PDB entry 6JEZ | X-ray diffraction, 2.30 A resolution | chains A and C

Chain A:
Molecule: Vitamin D3 receptor
Organism: Rattus norvegicus
UniProt: P13053 (VDR_RAT); the construct has insertions or renumbered stretches relative to UniProt, so the offset changes along the chain: 116-159 = UniProt 116-159; 207-210 = UniProt 160-163; 213-423 = UniProt 213-423
Amino-acid sequence (271 residues; row label = number of the first residue in the row; note: 47 numbers in that range are skipped by the numbering (no residue carries them; nothing is unmodelled there)):
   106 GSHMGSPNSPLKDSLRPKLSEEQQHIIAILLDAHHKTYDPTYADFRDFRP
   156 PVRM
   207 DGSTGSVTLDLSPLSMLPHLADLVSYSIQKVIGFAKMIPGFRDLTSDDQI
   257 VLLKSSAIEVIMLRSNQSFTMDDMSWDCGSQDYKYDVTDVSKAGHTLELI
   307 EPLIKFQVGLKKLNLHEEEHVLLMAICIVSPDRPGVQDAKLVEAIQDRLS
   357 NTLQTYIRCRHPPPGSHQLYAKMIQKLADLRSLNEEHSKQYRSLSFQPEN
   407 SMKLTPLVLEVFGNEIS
Disordered / not traced: 106-122, 207-217, 421-423
Sequence notes: expression tag (106-115); linker (211-212)
Small-molecule neighbours:
  - 7-(diethylamino)chromen-2-one (EJO): A133, L136, D137, H140, K141
  - YSV ((1R,3R)-5-(2-((1R,3aS,7aR,E)-1-((R)-6-hydroxy-6-methylheptan-2-yl)-7a-methyloctahydro-4H-inden-4-ylidene)ethylidene)-2- methylenecyclohexane-1,3-diol): Y143, Y147, F150, L223, L226, L229, V230, S233, I264, I267, M268, R270, S271, S274, W282, C284, Y291, V296, A299, H301, L305, L309, H393, Y397, L400, L410, V414, F418
Swiss-Prot annotation at these positions:
  - region: K242 to K260 (Interaction with coactivator LXXLL motif)
  - binding site (calcitriol): Y143, S233, R270, S274, H301, H393
  - motif: P412 to N420 (9aaTAD)

Chain C:
Molecule: Mediator of RNA polymerase II transcription subunit 1
UniProt: Q15648 (MED1_HUMAN); residues 625-637 here correspond to UniProt positions 640-652 (UniProt number = residue number + 15)
Amino-acid sequence (13 residues; row label = number of the first residue in the row):
   625 KNHPMLMNLLKDN
Disordered / not traced: 636-637
Swiss-Prot annotation at these positions:
  - motif: L630 to L634 (LXXLL motif 2)

Chain A / chain C interface:
Pairs across the interface - 22 pairs, chain A then chain C:
  Q235(A) - L633(C)
  I238(A) - L630(C)  hydrophobic
  I238(A) - L633(C)  hydrophobic
  I238(A) - L634(C)  hydrophobic
  K242(A) - L633(C)  hydrogen bond (side chain-backbone)
  K242(A) - L634(C)  hydrogen bond (side chain-backbone)
  K242(A) - K635(C)
  F247(A) - L634(C)  hydrophobic
  S252(A) - M631(C)
  Q255(A) - L634(C)
  I256(A) - H627(C)
  I256(A) - L634(C)  hydrophobic
  L259(A) - L634(C)  hydrophobic
  K260(A) - H627(C)
  P412(A) - M629(C)
  L413(A) - M629(C)
  L413(A) - L633(C)  hydrophobic
  E416(A) - H627(C)
  E416(A) - P628(C)
  E416(A) - M629(C)  hydrogen bond (side chain-backbone)
  E416(A) - L630(C)  hydrogen bond (side chain-backbone)
  V417(A) - L630(C)  hydrophobic
Also at the interface, not in a pair above, chain C (9 interface residues in all): N626

Overview:
13 residues of chain A face 9 of chain C across their interface, with 4 hydrogen bonds. Polar contacts include
K242(A)-L633(C), K242(A)-L634(C) and E416(A)-M629(C). Bound to chain A: compound YSV and
7-(diethylamino)chromen-2-one. Curated annotation (UniProt) lists 6 calcitriol-binding residues on chain A.
Here chain A is Vitamin D3 receptor (Rattus norvegicus) and chain C is Mediator of RNA polymerase II
transcription subunit 1. Entry 6JEZ (Covalent labeling of rVDR-LBD by turn-on fluorescent probe mediated by
conjugate addition and cyclization) was determined by X-ray diffraction together with 6JEY and 6JF0 from the
same study.
